7JJT - chain A; structure by X-ray diffraction, 1.66 A resolution.

[Chain A]
Molecule: Alpha-amylase
Organism: Ruminococcus bromii
Notes: EC 3.2.1.1
Reference sequence: A0A2N0UXJ4 (A0A2N0UXJ4_9FIRM); residues 1-524 here correspond to UniProt positions 28-551 (UniProt number = residue number + 27)
Amino-acid sequence (524 residues; row label = number of the first residue in the row):
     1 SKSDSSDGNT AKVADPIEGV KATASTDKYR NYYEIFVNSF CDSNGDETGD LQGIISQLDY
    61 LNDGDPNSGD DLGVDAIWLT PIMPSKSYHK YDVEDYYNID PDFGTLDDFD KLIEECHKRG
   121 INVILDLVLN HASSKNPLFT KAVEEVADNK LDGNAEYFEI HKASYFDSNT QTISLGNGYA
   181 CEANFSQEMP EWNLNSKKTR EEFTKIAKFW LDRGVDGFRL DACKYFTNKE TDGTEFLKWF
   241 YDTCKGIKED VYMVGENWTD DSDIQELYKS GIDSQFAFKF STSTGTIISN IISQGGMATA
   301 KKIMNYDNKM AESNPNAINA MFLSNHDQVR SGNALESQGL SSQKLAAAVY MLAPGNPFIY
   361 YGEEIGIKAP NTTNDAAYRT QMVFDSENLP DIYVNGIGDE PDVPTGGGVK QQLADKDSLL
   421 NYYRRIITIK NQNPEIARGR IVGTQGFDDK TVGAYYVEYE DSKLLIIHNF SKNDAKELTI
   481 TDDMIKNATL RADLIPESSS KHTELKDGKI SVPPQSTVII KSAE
Not modelled in the structure: 1-11
Bound ions: Ca2+ site 1: Asp42, Asn44, Asp46, Thr48, Asp50; Ca2+ site 2: Asp63, Asp65, Ser68, Asp71; Ca2+ site 3: Asn130, Glu191, Tyr225

[In short]
Asp42, Asn44, Asp46, Thr48 and Asp50 coordinate Ca2+ site 1. Asp63, Asp65, Ser68 and Asp71 form the Ca2+ site
2.
Chain A is Alpha-amylase (Ruminococcus bromii); the structure, Ruminococcus bromii amylase Amy5 (RBR_07800),
was determined by X-ray diffraction, deposited together with 7JJN.
